5I8M - chains A and B of the 5 polymer chains in the assembly; structure by X-ray diffraction, 2.13 A resolution.

== Chain A (and B) ==
Protein: Fucose-binding lectin
Organism: Pseudomonas aeruginosa
Notes: chain B of this document is another copy of the same molecule, construct and numbering; everything in this record applies to it too
Reference sequence: A0A069Q9V4 (A0A069Q9V4_PSEAI); residues 1-114 here correspond to UniProt positions 2-115 (UniProt number = residue number + 1)
Chain sequence (114 residues; row label = number of the first residue in the row):
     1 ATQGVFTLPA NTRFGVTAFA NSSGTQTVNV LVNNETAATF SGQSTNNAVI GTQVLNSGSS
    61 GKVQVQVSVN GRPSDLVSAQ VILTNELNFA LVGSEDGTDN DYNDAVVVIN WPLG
Bound ions: Ca2+ site 1: Asn21, Asp101, Asn103, Asp104 (together with ZDC) (shared with 1 residue of chain D); Ca2+ site 2: Glu95, Asp99, Asp101, Asp104 (together with ZDC); Ca2+ site 3: Gly114 (together with ZDC) (shared with 4 residues of chain D)
Small-molecule neighbours: ZDC (3,7-anhydro-2,8-dideoxy-L-glycero-D-gluco-octonic acid): Asn21, Ser22, Ser23, Thr45, Glu95, Asp96, Gly97, Asp99, Asp101, Asn103, Asp104

== Chain A / chain B interface ==
Pairs across the interface - 14 pairs, chain A then chain B:
  Thr39(A) with Gln53(B), hydrogen bond (backbone-side chain)
  Ser41(A) with Gly51(B); Thr52(B), hydrogen bond (backbone-backbone)
  Gly42(A) with Val49(B)
  Gln43(A) with Ala48(B); Val49(B), hydrogen bond (backbone-backbone)
  Asn46(A) with Gln43(B), hydrogen bond
  Ala48(A) with Ser41(B); Ile50(B), hydrophobic
  Val49(A) with Phe40(B); Ser41(B), hydrogen bond (backbone-backbone); Ile50(B)
  Ile50(A) with Phe40(B); Ile50(B)
Also at the interface, not in a pair above, chain A (11 interface residues in all): Phe40, Ser44, Gly51
Also at the interface, not in a pair above, chain B (11 interface residues in all): Thr39, Gly42

== Summary ==
The chain A/chain B interface involves 11 residues from each chain; the contacts include 5 hydrogen bonds.
Polar pairs include Thr39(A)-Gln53(B), Asn46(A)-Gln43(B) and Ser41(A)-Thr52(B). Chain A binds compound ZDC.
Asn21(A), Asp101(A), Asn103(A) and Asp104(A) coordinate Ca2+ site 1.
Both chains are Fucose-binding lectin (Pseudomonas aeruginosa). Entry 5I8M (Bicyclic antimibrocial peptides)
was determined by X-ray diffraction (same publication as 5I8X and 5NGQ).
